PDB entry 8HHG | X-ray diffraction, 3.10 A resolution | chains B and L of the 3 polymer chains in the assembly

# Chain B
Protein: Cell division protein FtsB
From: Escherichia coli K-12
UniProt: Q1JQN6 (Q1JQN6_ECOLX); residue numbers follow UniProt; this construct covers 1-103
Sequence (119 residues; row label = number of the first residue in the row; numbers below 1 keep their minus sign (Met-15 is residue -15)):
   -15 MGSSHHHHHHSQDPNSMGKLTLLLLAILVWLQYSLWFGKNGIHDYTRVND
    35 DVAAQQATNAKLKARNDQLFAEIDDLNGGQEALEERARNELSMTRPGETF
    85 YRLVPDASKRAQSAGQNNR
Unresolved in the structure: -15 to 0, 90-103
Differences from the reference sequence: initiating methionine (-15); expression tag (-14 to 0)

# Chain L
Protein: Cell division protein FtsL
From: Escherichia coli K-12
UniProt: D6II44 (D6II44_ECOLX); residues 1-121 here = UniProt positions 1-121
Sequence (121 residues; each row starts with the number of its first residue):
     1 MISRVTEALSKVKGSMGSHERHALPGVIGDDLLRFGKLPLCLFICIILTA
    51 VTVVTTAHHTRLLTAQREQLVLERDALDIEWRNLILEENALGDHSRVERI
   101 ATEKLQMQHVDPSQENIVVQK
Unresolved in the structure: 1-38, 120-121

# How chain B and chain L interact
Residue-residue contacts - 100 pairs, chain B then chain L:
  Thr5(B) with Pro39(L)
  Leu8(B) with Pro39(L); Leu40(L), hydrophobic; Leu42(L), hydrophobic; Phe43(L); Ile46(L), hydrophobic
  Leu12(B) with Cys45(L); Ile46(L), hydrophobic; Thr49(L)
  Leu15(B) with Ile46(L); Thr49(L); Ala50(L); Val53(L), hydrophobic
  Leu19(B) with Thr49(L); Thr52(L); Val53(L), hydrophobic
  Asn24(B) with Thr56(L); Ala57(L), hydrogen bond (backbone-backbone); Thr60(L); Arg61(L)
  Gly25(B) with Thr56(L); Thr60(L)
  Ile26(B) with Thr56(L)
  Tyr29(B) with His59(L); Thr60(L); Leu63(L), hydrophobic
  Arg31(B) with Arg67(L)
  Val32(B) with Leu63(L), hydrophobic; Thr64(L); Arg67(L)
  Asn33(B) with Leu63(L)
  Asp35(B) with Arg67(L), salt bridge
  Val36(B) with Leu63(L); Gln66(L); Arg67(L); Leu70(L), hydrophobic
  Gln39(B) with Leu70(L); Val71(L)
  Gln40(B) with Gln66(L); Leu70(L)
  Asn43(B) with Leu70(L), hydrogen bond (side chain-backbone); Glu73(L), hydrogen bond; Arg74(L); Leu77(L)
  Leu46(B) with Leu77(L), hydrophobic
  Lys47(B) with Leu77(L)
  Arg49(B) with Trp81(L)
  Asn50(B) with Leu77(L), hydrogen bond (side chain-backbone); Glu80(L), hydrogen bond; Trp81(L); Leu84(L)
  Leu53(B) with Trp81(L), hydrophobic; Leu84(L), hydrophobic; Ile85(L); Glu88(L)
  Ile57(B) with Glu87(L); Glu88(L); Leu91(L), hydrophobic
  Leu60(B) with Leu91(L), hydrophobic; Arg96(L)
  Asn61(B) with Leu91(L)
  Gln64(B) with Lys104(L), hydrogen bond (backbone-side chain)
  Leu67(B) with Val97(L), hydrophobic; Ile100(L), hydrophobic; Lys104(L)
  Glu68(B) with Lys104(L); Gln106(L)
  Arg70(B) with Glu88(L), salt bridge
  Ala71(B) with Val97(L), hydrophobic; Ala101(L), hydrophobic
  Glu74(B) with His94(L), salt bridge
  Leu75(B) with His94(L); Glu98(L); His109(L)
  Ser76(B) with His109(L), hydrogen bond (backbone-backbone)
  Met77(B) with Ala101(L), hydrophobic; Thr102(L); Gln106(L), hydrogen bond (backbone-side chain); Met107(L); Gln108(L)
  Thr78(B) with Gln106(L); Met107(L), hydrogen bond (backbone-backbone)
  Arg79(B) with Lys104(L); Gln106(L)
  Pro80(B) with Leu105(L)
  Thr83(B) with Glu115(L)
  Phe84(B) with Gln114(L); Glu115(L), hydrogen bond (backbone-backbone)
  Tyr85(B) with Glu115(L)
  Arg86(B) with Gln114(L); Glu115(L), hydrogen bond (backbone-backbone); Asn116(L); Ile117(L), hydrogen bond (backbone-backbone)
  Leu87(B) with Ile117(L); Val119(L), hydrophobic
  Val88(B) with Asn116(L); Ile117(L), hydrogen bond (backbone-backbone); Val118(L); Val119(L), hydrogen bond (backbone-backbone)
  Pro89(B) with Val119(L), hydrophobic
Other interface residues (no listed pair), chain B (49 interface residues in all): Leu9, Ile11, Asp28, Phe54, Arg72
Other interface residues (no listed pair), chain L (53 interface residues in all): Asp78, Gly92, Ser113
From the paper, about this interface:
  - interface residues, chain B: Ala71(B), Leu75(B)
  - interface residues, chain L: Ala101(L), Glu115(L)

# Summary
49 residues of chain B face 53 of chain L across their interface; the contacts include 14 hydrogen bonds and 3
salt bridges. Among the polar pairs are Asp35(B)-Arg67(L), Arg70(B)-Glu88(L) and Glu74(B)-His94(L). The paper
reports interface residues Ala71(B), Leu75(B) and Ala101(L) among others.
Chain B is Cell division protein FtsB and chain L is Cell division protein FtsL, both from Escherichia coli
K-12; the structure, The bacterial divisome protein complex FtsB-FtsL-FtsQ, was determined by X-ray
diffraction, deposited together with 8HHF and 8HHH.
